PDB entry 9DHS | electron microscopy, 4.48 A resolution (low resolution: residue-level contacts below are approximate; hydrogen-bond / salt-bridge calls are withheld) | chains B and E of the 8 polymer chains in the assembly

# Chain B
Molecule: Isoform Flip of Glutamate receptor 2
From: Rattus norvegicus
Reference sequence: P19491 (GRIA2_RAT), isoform P19491-2; residues 391-820 here correspond to UniProt positions 412-841 (UniProt number = residue number + 21)
Amino-acid sequence (430 residues; each row starts with the number of its first residue):
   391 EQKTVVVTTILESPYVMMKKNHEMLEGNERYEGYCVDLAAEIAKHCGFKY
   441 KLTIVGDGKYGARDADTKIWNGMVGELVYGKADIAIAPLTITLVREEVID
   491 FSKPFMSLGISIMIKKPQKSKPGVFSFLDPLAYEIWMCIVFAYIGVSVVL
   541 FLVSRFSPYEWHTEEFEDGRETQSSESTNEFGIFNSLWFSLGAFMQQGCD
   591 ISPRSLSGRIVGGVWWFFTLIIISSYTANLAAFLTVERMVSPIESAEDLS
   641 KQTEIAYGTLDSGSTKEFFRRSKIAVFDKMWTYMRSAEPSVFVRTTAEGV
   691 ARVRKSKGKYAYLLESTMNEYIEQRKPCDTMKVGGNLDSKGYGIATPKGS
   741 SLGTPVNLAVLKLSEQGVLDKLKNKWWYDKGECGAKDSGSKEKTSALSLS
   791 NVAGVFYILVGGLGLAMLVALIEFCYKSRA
Disordered / not traced: 550-564, 820
Construct notes: conflict Gln392 (Asn413 in P19491)
Curated features (UniProtKB/Swiss-Prot):
  - binding site (L-glutamate): Pro478, Thr480, Arg485, Ser654, Thr655, Glu705
  - site: Arg453 (Interaction with the cone snail toxin Con-ikot-ikot), Ile633 (Crucial to convey clamshell closure to channel opening), Arg660 (Interaction with the cone snail toxin Con-ikot-ikot), Lys752 (Interaction with the cone snail toxin Con-ikot-ikot)
  - modified residue (Phosphoserine): Ser662, Ser696
  - lipidation (S-palmitoyl cysteine): Cys589, Cys815
Disulfides: Cys718-Cys773
Residues lining bound ligands: glutamic acid (GLU): Tyr450, Leu479, Thr480, Arg485, Gly653, Ser654, Thr655, Glu705

# Chain E
Molecule: Voltage-dependent calcium channel gamma-2 subunit
From: Mus musculus
Reference sequence: O88602 (CCG2_MOUSE); residues 5-207 here correspond to UniProt positions 6-208 (UniProt number = residue number + 1)
Amino-acid sequence (205 residues; each row starts with the number of its first residue):
     5 RGVQMLLTTVGAFAAFSLMTIAVGTDYWLYSRGVCKTKSVSENETSKKNE
    55 EVMTHSGLWRTCCLEGNFKGLCKQIDHFPEDADYEADTAEYFLRAVRASS
   105 IFPILSVILLFMGGLCIAASEFYKTRHNIILSAGIFFVSAGLSNIIGIIV
   155 YISANAGDPSKSDSKKNSYSYGWSFYFGALSFIIAEMVGVLAVHMFIDRH
   205 KQLTG
Disordered / not traced: 41-54, 83-92, 162-170
Construct notes: expression tag (208-209)
Curated features (UniProtKB/Swiss-Prot):
  - glycosylation: Asn47 (N-linked (GlcNAc...) asparagine)
Disulfides: Cys39-Cys67, Cys66-Cys76

# How chain B and chain E interact
Residue-residue contacts (4):
  Lys511(B) - Ser157(E)
  Leu789(B) - Ile156(E)
  Phe796(B) - Ile153(E)
  Val800(B) - Ile150(E)
Other interface residues (no listed pair), chain B (7 interface residues in all): Ser790, Tyr797, Met807
Other interface residues (no listed pair), chain E (6 interface residues in all): Val142, Leu146

# Summary
7 residues of chain B face 6 of chain E across their interface. Chain B binds glutamic acid. Curated
annotation (UniProt) lists 6 L-glutamate-binding residues on chain B.
Here chain B is Isoform Flip of Glutamate receptor 2 (Rattus norvegicus) and chain E is Voltage-dependent
calcium channel gamma-2 subunit (Mus musculus). Entry 9DHS (Desensitized state 1 of the GluA2-gamma2 complex)
was determined by electron microscopy, deposited together with 9DHP, 9DHQ, 9DHR, 9DHT, 9MRK, 9MRL, 9MRM and
9MRN.
